PDB entry 6RDS | electron microscopy, 3.80 A resolution | chains P and V of the 20 polymer chains in the assembly

[Chain P]
Name: Mitochondrial ATP synthase subunit OSCP
From: Polytomella sp. Pringsheim 198.80
UniProtKB: D8V7I1 (D8V7I1_9CHLO); numbering as in UniProt (aligned over 1-229)
Amino-acid sequence (229 residues; row label = number of the first residue in the row):
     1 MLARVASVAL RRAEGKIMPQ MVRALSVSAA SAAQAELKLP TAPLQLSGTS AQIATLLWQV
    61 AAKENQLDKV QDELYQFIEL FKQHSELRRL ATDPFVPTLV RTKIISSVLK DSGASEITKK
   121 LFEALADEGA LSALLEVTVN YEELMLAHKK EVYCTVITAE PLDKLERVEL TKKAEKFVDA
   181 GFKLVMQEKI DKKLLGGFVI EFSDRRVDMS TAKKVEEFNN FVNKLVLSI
Unresolved in the structure: 1-36, 151-229

[Chain V]
Name: ATP synthase subunit alpha
From: Polytomella sp. Pringsheim 198.80
UniProtKB: A0ZW40 (A0ZW40_9CHLO); residues 1-562 here = UniProt positions 1-562
Amino-acid sequence (562 residues; numbered 1 to 562; the number before each row is that of its first residue):
     1 MRSPAAFVAR SGLFKASLGQ SNWAQKAEQM MASVTRTFAA DAKALDELRK PKFSSKYLIQ
    61 HVSQKLIPAV KEWEKSYQPP VIHLGRVLSV GDGIARVYGL KSVQAGELVC FDSGVKGMAL
   121 NLQADHVGVV VFGNDSVIHQ GDLVYRTGQI VNVPIGPGTL GRVTDGLGQP IDGKGPLTNV
   181 RSSLVEVKAP GIIARQSVRE PLFTGVKAVD ALVPIGRGQR ELIIGDRQTG KTAVAIDAII
   241 HQKNCNEQVP KAQRVYCVYV AVGQKRSTVA QLVKLFTQTG AMRYTIMVSA TASDAAPLQF
   301 LAPYSGCAMA EYFRDTGKHG LIIYDDLSKQ SVAYRQMSLL LRRPPGREAF PGDVFYLHSR
   361 LLERAAKLSK ELGGGSLTAF PVIETQAGDV SAYIATNVIS ITDGQIFLET ELFYKGIRPA
   421 LNVGLSVSRV GSAAQFPGMK QVAGTLKLEL AQYREVAAFA QFGSDLDAAT QYVLERGARL
   481 TEMLKQKQFA PIPIERQTVA VYAATKGFLD KVRVQDIVAA EEAVISQVNP AVFKILKANG
   541 KITPALDAHL KAELRKVKLP GA
Unresolved in the structure: 1-42
Sequence notes: conflict Arg266 (Lys in A0ZW40)
Metal / ion sites: Mg2+: Thr232 (together with ATP)
Small-molecule neighbours: ATP (adenosine-5'-triphosphate): Arg227, Gln228, Thr229, Gly230, Lys231, Thr232, Ala233, Phe413, Arg418, Pro419, Gln486, Lys487, Gln488

[Interface between chain P and chain V]
Residue-residue contacts (44):
  Leu37(P) with Trp73(V), hydrophobic; Tyr77(V), hydrogen bond (backbone-side chain)
  Lys38(P) with Trp73(V)
  Leu39(P) with Trp73(V), hydrophobic
  Thr49(P) with Phe53(V); Ile59(V)
  Gln52(P) with Ile59(V)
  Ile53(P) with Val62(V), hydrophobic
  Leu56(P) with Val62(V); Ser63(V)
  Val60(P) with Val70(V), hydrophobic
  Glu64(P) with Ala69(V); Val70(V)
  Phe81(P) with Leu48(V), hydrophobic
  Lys82(P) with Lys43(V); Leu45(V)
  Arg88(P) with Ala44(V); Glu47(V)
  Ala91(P) with Leu48(V), hydrophobic
  Thr92(P) with Glu47(V), hydrogen bond; Leu48(V)
  Glu116(P) with Ala69(V)
  Ile117(P) with Leu66(V); Ala69(V), hydrophobic
  Lys120(P) with Lys65(V); Leu66(V)
  Leu121(P) with Val62(V), hydrophobic; Leu66(V), hydrophobic
  Glu123(P) with Lys65(V), salt bridge
  Ala124(P) with Lys65(V)
  Asp127(P) with Lys65(V), salt bridge
  Glu128(P) with Ser55(V), hydrogen bond; Leu58(V); His61(V)
  Ala130(P) with Phe53(V), hydrophobic; Leu58(V), hydrophobic
  Ser132(P) with Leu48(V); Lys50(V), hydrogen bond (side chain-backbone); Pro51(V)
  Ala133(P) with Pro51(V), hydrophobic; Phe53(V), hydrophobic
  Leu135(P) with Leu45(V), hydrophobic; Leu48(V)
  Glu136(P) with Pro51(V)
Interface residues without a listed pair, chain P (31 interface residues in all): Leu57, Lys63, Ile78, Leu131
Interface residues without a listed pair, chain V (22 interface residues in all): Arg49, Lys71

[Overview]
The interface between chain P and chain V involves 31 residues on one side and 22 on the other; the contacts
include 4 hydrogen bonds and 2 salt bridges. Polar pairs include Glu123(P)-Lys65(V), Asp127(P)-Lys65(V) and
Leu37(P)-Tyr77(V). Bound to chain V: ATP.
Chain P is Mitochondrial ATP synthase subunit OSCP and chain V is ATP synthase subunit alpha, both from
Polytomella sp. Pringsheim 198.80; the structure, Cryo-EM structure of Polytomella F-ATP synthase, Rotary
substate 1D, focussed refinement of F1 head and rotor, was determined by electron microscopy, deposited
together with 6RD4, 6RD5, 6RD6, 6RD7, 6RD8, 6RD9 and 46 further entries.
